PDB entry 7VQ9 | X-ray diffraction, 1.89 A resolution | chains A and B

== Chain A (and B) ==
Protein: Di-trans-poly-cis-decaprenylcistransferase
From: Methanosarcina acetivorans (strain ATCC 35395 / DSM 2834 / JCM 12185 / C2A)
Notes: chain B of this document is another copy of the same molecule, construct and numbering; everything in this record applies to it too
Reference sequence: Q8TPS4 (Q8TPS4_METAC); numbering as in UniProt (aligned over 1-224)
Sequence (224 residues; row label = number of the first residue in the row):
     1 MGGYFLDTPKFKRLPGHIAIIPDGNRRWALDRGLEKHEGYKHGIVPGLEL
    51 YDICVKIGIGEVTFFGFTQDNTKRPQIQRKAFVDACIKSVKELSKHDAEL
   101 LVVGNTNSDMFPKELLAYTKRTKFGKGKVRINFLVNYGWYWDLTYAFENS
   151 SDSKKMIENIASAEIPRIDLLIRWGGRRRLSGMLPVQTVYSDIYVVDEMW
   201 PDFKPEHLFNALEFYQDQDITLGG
Disordered / not traced: 1-7, 147-151, 219-224 (chain B: 1-8, 147-153, 219-224)
Ion coordination: Mg2+: Asp23 (together with Isopentyl S-Thiolodiphosphate, farnesyl thiopyrophosphate)
Residues lining bound ligands:
  - farnesyl thiopyrophosphate (FPS; S-[(2E,6E)-3,7,11-trimethyldodeca-2,6,10-trienyl] trihydrogen thiodiphosphate): Pro22, Asp23, Gly24, Asn25, Arg26, Arg27, Tyr40, Gly43, Ile44, Gly47, Phe64, Phe65, Gly66, Phe67, Asn71, Arg74, Phe82, Ala85, Cys86, Ser89, Trp200
  - Isopentyl S-Thiolodiphosphate (ISY; 3-methylbut-3-enylsulfanyl(phosphonooxy)phosphinic acid): Ile21, Pro22, Asp23, Phe65, Gly66, Phe67, Thr68, Asn71, Arg74, Arg173, Arg177, Arg179, Ser181

== Interface between chain A and chain B ==
Pairs across the interface (46; chain A residue first):
  Asp70(A) with Tyr190(B)
  Trp139(A) with Arg167(B); Val186(B), hydrophobic; Val189(B); Tyr190(B), hydrogen bond
  Tyr140(A) with Lys154(B), hydrogen bond (side chain-backbone); Ile157(B), hydrophobic
  Thr144(A) with Met156(B)
  Ser153(A) with Thr144(B)
  Lys154(A) with Tyr140(B)
  Met156(A) with Met156(B), hydrophobic
  Ile157(A) with Tyr140(B), hydrophobic; Thr144(B)
  Arg167(A) with Trp139(B)
  Arg177(A) with Gln218(B), hydrogen bond
  Arg178(A) with Ser191(B); Asp192(B); Ile193(B), hydrogen bond (backbone-backbone); Tyr194(B); Phe214(B)
  Arg179(A) with Tyr190(B); Ser191(B); Asp192(B), salt bridge
  Leu180(A) with Leu180(B), hydrophobic; Val189(B)
  Ser181(A) with Val189(B), hydrogen bond (backbone-backbone); Tyr190(B)
  Gly182(A) with Val189(B), hydrogen bond (backbone-backbone); Tyr190(B)
  Pro185(A) with Pro185(B)
  Val189(A) with Trp139(B), hydrophobic; Leu180(B); Ser181(B), hydrogen bond (backbone-backbone); Gly182(B), hydrogen bond (backbone-backbone)
  Tyr190(A) with Trp139(B), hydrogen bond; Arg179(B); Ser181(B); Gly182(B)
  Ser191(A) with Arg178(B); Arg179(B)
  Asp192(A) with Arg178(B); Arg179(B), salt bridge
  Ile193(A) with Arg178(B), hydrogen bond (backbone-backbone)
  Tyr194(A) with Arg178(B)
  Phe214(A) with Arg178(B)
  Gln218(A) with Arg177(B)
Interface residues without a listed pair, chain A (26 interface residues in all): Leu143, Val186
Interface residues without a listed pair, chain B (26 interface residues in all): Leu143, Gly176, Asp217

== Summary ==
The chain A/chain B interface involves 26 residues from each chain; the contacts include 10 hydrogen bonds and
2 salt bridges. Polar contacts include Arg179(A)-Asp192(B), Trp139(A)-Tyr190(B) and Tyr140(A)-Lys154(B). Chain
A binds Isopentyl S-Thiolodiphosphate and farnesyl thiopyrophosphate.
Both chains are Di-trans-poly-cis-decaprenylcistransferase (Methanosarcina acetivorans (strain ATCC 35395 /
DSM 2834 / JCM 12185 / C2A)). Entry 7VQ9 (Structure of MA1831 from Methanosarcina acetivorans in complex with
farnesyl thiopyrophosphate and isopentyl S-thiolodiphosphate) was determined by X-ray diffraction, deposited
together with 7VQA, 7VQB, 7VQC and 7VQD.
